PDB entry 7Q56 | electron microscopy, 7.10 A resolution (low resolution: residue-level contacts below are approximate; hydrogen-bond / salt-bridge calls are withheld) | chains I and Q of the 16 polymer chains in the assembly

# Chain I (and Q)
Protein: Glyceraldehyde-3-phosphate dehydrogenase B, chloroplastic
Source organism: Spinacia oleracea
Notes: chain Q of this document is another copy of the same molecule, construct and numbering; everything in this record applies to it too
UniProt: P12860 (G3PB_SPIOL); the construct lacks a stretch of the UniProt sequence and is renumbered around it, so the offset changes along the chain: 0-18 = UniProt 84-102; 19-34 = UniProt 105-120; 36-60 = UniProt 121-145; 61-122 = UniProt 147-208; 4 more segments
Chain sequence (368 residues; each row starts with the number of its first residue; note: 2 numbers in that range are skipped by the numbering (no residue carries them; nothing is unmodelled there); a row labelled like 18A-18B holds insertion residues (18A, then the next letters in order); numbering starts at 0):
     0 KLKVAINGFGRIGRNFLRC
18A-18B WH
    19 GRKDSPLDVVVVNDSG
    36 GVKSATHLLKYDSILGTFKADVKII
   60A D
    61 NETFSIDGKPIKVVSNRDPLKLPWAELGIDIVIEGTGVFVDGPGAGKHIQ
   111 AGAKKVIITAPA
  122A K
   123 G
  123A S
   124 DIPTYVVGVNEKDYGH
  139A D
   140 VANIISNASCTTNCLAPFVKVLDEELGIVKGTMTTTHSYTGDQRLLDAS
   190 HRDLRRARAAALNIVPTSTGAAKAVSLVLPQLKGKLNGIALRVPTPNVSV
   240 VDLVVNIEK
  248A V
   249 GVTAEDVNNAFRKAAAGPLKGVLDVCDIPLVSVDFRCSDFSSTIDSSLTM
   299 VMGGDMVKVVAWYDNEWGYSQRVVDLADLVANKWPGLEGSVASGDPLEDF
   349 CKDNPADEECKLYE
Disulfide bonds: Cys349-Cys358
Ligand contacts:
  - NAD (nicotinamide-adenine-dinucleotide), molecule 1: Asn6, Gly7, Phe8, Gly9, Arg10, Ile11, Arg13, Asn31, Asn76, Arg77, Gly95, Thr96, Val98, Phe99, Thr119, Pro121, Asp181, Asn313, Glu314, Tyr317
  - NAD, molecule 2: Arg183, Ala187, Ser188
Curated features (UniProtKB/Swiss-Prot):
  - active site: Cys149 (Nucleophile)
  - binding site (NADP(+)): Arg10, Ile11, Asp32, Arg77, Asn313
  - binding site (D-glyceraldehyde 3-phosphate): Ser148 to Thr150, Thr179, Arg195, Thr208, Gly209, Arg231
  - site: His176 (Activates thiol group during catalysis)
Reported in the primary citation:
  - catalytic residues: Cys149 (citing earlier work)

# Interface between chain I and chain Q
Residue-residue contacts (55; chain I residue first):
  Val98(I) - Pro353(Q)
  Val98(I) - Ala354(Q)
  Pro103(I) - Gln110(Q)
  Ser123A(I) - Ala141(Q)
  Asp124(I) - Pro103(Q)
  Pro126(I) - Pro103(Q)
  Asp139A(I) - Lys107(Q)
  Val140(I) - Lys107(Q)
  Ala141(I) - Lys107(Q)
  Asp181(I) - Lys359(Q)
  Asp181(I) - Glu362(Q)
  Arg183(I) - Glu356(Q)
  Arg183(I) - Glu357(Q)
  Ser188(I) - Glu357(Q)
  His190(I) - Glu357(Q)
  His190(I) - Cys358(Q)
  His190(I) - Lys359(Q)
  Arg191(I) - Glu346(Q)
  Arg191(I) - Glu357(Q)
  Arg191(I) - Cys358(Q)
  Arg191(I) - Leu360(Q)
  Arg195(I) - Lys359(Q)
  Arg195(I) - Leu360(Q)
  Arg195(I) - Tyr361(Q)
  Arg195(I) - Glu362(Q)
  Leu216(I) - Asp124(Q)
  Pro219(I) - Ser123A(Q)
  Lys222(I) - Ser123A(Q)
  Lys222(I) - Asp124(Q)
  Lys222(I) - Ile125(Q)
  Glu346(I) - Arg191(Q)
  Cys349(I) - Arg191(Q)
  Lys350(I) - Val98(Q)
  Lys350(I) - Arg191(Q)
  Pro353(I) - Arg183(Q)
  Ala354(I) - Arg183(Q)
  Asp355(I) - Arg183(Q)
  Glu356(I) - Arg183(Q)
  Glu356(I) - Ala187(Q)
  Glu356(I) - Ser188(Q)
  Glu357(I) - Arg183(Q)
  Glu357(I) - Ala187(Q)
  Glu357(I) - Ser188(Q)
  Glu357(I) - His190(Q)
  Glu357(I) - Arg191(Q)
  Cys358(I) - Arg183(Q)
  Cys358(I) - His190(Q)
  Cys358(I) - Arg191(Q)
  Lys359(I) - Asp181(Q)
  Lys359(I) - Arg195(Q)
  Leu360(I) - Arg191(Q)
  Leu360(I) - Arg195(Q)
  Tyr361(I) - Arg195(Q)
  Glu362(I) - Asp181(Q)
  Glu362(I) - Arg195(Q)
Other interface residues (no listed pair), chain I (34 interface residues in all): Arg77, Asn142, Leu345, Asp351
Other interface residues (no listed pair), chain Q (29 interface residues in all): Gly102, Gly106, Ile109, Pro126

# In short
34 residues of chain I and 29 residues of chain Q are in contact. Bound to chain I: NAD. Curated annotation
(UniProt) lists active-site residue Cys149(I), 5 NADP+-binding residues and 8 D-glyceraldehyde
3-phosphate-binding residues on chain I. The paper reports the catalytic residue Cys149(I).
Both chains are Glyceraldehyde-3-phosphate dehydrogenase B, chloroplastic (Spinacia oleracea). Entry 7Q56
(Single Particle Cryo-EM structure of photosynthetic A8B8 glyceraldehyde-3-phosphate dehydrogenase (minor
conformer) from Spinacia oleracea) was determined by electron microscopy (same publication as 7Q53, 7Q54, 7Q55
and 7Q57).
